PDB entry 5S4U | X-ray diffraction, 2.39 A resolution | chains B and E of the 6 polymer chains in the assembly

== Chain B ==
Molecule: Tubulin beta-2B chain
Organism: Bos taurus
Reference sequence: Q6B856 (TBB2B_BOVIN); the author numbering skips numbers that UniProt does not, so the offset changes along the chain: 1-42 = UniProt 1-42; 45-360 = UniProt 43-358; 369-455 = UniProt 359-445
Chain sequence (445 residues; numbered 1 to 455; 10 numbers in that range are skipped by the numbering (no residue carries them; nothing is unmodelled there); the number before each row is that of its first residue):
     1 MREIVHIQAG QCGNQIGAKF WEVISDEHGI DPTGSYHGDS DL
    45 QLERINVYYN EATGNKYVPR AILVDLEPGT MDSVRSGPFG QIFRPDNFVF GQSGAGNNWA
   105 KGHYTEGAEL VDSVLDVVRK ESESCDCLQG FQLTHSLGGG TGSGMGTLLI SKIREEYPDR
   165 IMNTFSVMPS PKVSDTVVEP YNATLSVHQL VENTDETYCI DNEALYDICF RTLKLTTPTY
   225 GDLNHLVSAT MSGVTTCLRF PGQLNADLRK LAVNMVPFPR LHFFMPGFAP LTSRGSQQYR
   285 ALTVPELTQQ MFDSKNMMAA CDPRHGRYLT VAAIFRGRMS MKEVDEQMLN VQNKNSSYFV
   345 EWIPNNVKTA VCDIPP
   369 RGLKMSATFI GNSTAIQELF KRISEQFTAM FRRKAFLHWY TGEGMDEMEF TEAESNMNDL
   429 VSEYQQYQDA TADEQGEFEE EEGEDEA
Disordered / not traced: 279-280, 438-455
Bound ions: Mg2+: Q11 (together with GDP); Ca2+: E113 (shared with 1 residue of chain C)
Ligand contacts:
  - GDP (guanosine-5'-diphosphate): G10, Q11, C12, Q15, I16, A99, N101, S140, G142, G143, G144, T145, G146, S147, V171, P173, V177, D179, E183, N206, L209, Y224, L227, N228
  - GX4 (cyclopropyl-[4-(4-fluorophenyl)piperazin-1-yl]methanone): N167, E200, Y202, V238, C241, L242, L252, L255, M259, A316, A317, I318, K352, T353, A354, I378
Curated features (UniProtKB/Swiss-Prot):
  - motif: M1 to I4 (MREI motif)
  - binding site (GTP): Q11, E71, S140, G144, T145, G146, N206, N228
  - binding site (Mg(2+)): E71
  - modified residue: S40 (Phosphoserine), T57 (Phosphothreonine), K60 (N6-acetyllysine), S174 (Phosphoserine), T287 (Phosphothreonine), T292 (Phosphothreonine), R320 (Omega-N-methylarginine), E448 (5-glutamyl polyglutamate)
  - cross-link (Glycyl lysine isopeptide (Lys-Gly)): K60 (interchain with G-Cter in ubiquitin), K326 (interchain with G-Cter in ubiquitin)

== Chain E ==
Molecule: Stathmin-4
Organism: Rattus norvegicus
Reference sequence: P63043 (STMN4_RAT); residues 5-145 here correspond to UniProt positions 49-189 (UniProt number = residue number + 44)
Chain sequence (143 residues; each row starts with the number of its first residue):
     3 MADMEVIELN KCTSGQSFEV ILKPPSFDGV PEFNASLPRR RDPSLEEIQK KLEAAEERRK
    63 YQEAELLKHL AEKREHEREV IQKAIEENNN FIKMAKEKLA QKMESNKENR EAHLAAMLER
   123 LQEKDKHAEE VRKNKELKEE ASR
Disordered / not traced: 3-5, 29-43, 144-145
Construct notes: initiating methionine (3); expression tag (4)
Curated features (UniProtKB/Swiss-Prot):
  - modified residue: S46 (Phosphoserine)

== How chain B and chain E interact ==
Contacting residue pairs (26):
  H107(B) - K75(E)  hydrogen bond
  Y108(B) - H78(E)  hydrogen bond
  Y108(B) - E79(E)
  Y108(B) - V82(E)  hydrophobic
  Y108(B) - I83(E)
  L152(B) - E79(E)
  S155(B) - L72(E)
  S155(B) - K75(E)
  S155(B) - R76(E)  hydrogen bond
  K156(B) - R76(E)
  K156(B) - E79(E)  salt bridge
  R158(B) - L68(E)
  E159(B) - L69(E)
  E159(B) - L72(E)
  E159(B) - R76(E)  salt bridge
  P162(B) - E65(E)
  Q193(B) - K75(E)
  E196(B) - H71(E)  salt bridge
  T409(B) - E89(E)
  E411(B) - V82(E)
  E411(B) - A86(E)
  G412(B) - V82(E)
  G412(B) - K85(E)
  G412(B) - A86(E)
  M413(B) - V82(E)
  E417(B) - H78(E)  salt bridge
Interface residues without a listed pair, chain B (17 interface residues in all): T109, G410

== In short ==
Chain B and chain E form an interface of 17 and 14 residues respectively; the contacts include 3 hydrogen
bonds and 4 salt bridges. Polar contacts include K156(B)-E79(E), E159(B)-R76(E) and E196(B)-H71(E). Chain B
binds GDP and compound GX4.
Chain B is Tubulin beta-2B chain (Bos taurus) and chain E is Stathmin-4 (Rattus norvegicus); the structure,
Tubulin-Z30620520-complex, was determined by X-ray diffraction (same publication as 5S4L, 5S4M, 5S4N, 5S4O,
5S4P, 5S4Q and 52 further entries).
